6HYU - chains A and B; structure by X-ray diffraction, 3.22 A resolution.

Chain A:
Protein: ATP-dependent RNA helicase DHX8
Source organism: Homo sapiens
Notes: EC 3.6.4.13
Reference sequence: Q14562 (DHX8_HUMAN); residues 548-1220 here = UniProt positions 548-1220
Chain sequence (673 residues; row label = number of the first residue in the row):
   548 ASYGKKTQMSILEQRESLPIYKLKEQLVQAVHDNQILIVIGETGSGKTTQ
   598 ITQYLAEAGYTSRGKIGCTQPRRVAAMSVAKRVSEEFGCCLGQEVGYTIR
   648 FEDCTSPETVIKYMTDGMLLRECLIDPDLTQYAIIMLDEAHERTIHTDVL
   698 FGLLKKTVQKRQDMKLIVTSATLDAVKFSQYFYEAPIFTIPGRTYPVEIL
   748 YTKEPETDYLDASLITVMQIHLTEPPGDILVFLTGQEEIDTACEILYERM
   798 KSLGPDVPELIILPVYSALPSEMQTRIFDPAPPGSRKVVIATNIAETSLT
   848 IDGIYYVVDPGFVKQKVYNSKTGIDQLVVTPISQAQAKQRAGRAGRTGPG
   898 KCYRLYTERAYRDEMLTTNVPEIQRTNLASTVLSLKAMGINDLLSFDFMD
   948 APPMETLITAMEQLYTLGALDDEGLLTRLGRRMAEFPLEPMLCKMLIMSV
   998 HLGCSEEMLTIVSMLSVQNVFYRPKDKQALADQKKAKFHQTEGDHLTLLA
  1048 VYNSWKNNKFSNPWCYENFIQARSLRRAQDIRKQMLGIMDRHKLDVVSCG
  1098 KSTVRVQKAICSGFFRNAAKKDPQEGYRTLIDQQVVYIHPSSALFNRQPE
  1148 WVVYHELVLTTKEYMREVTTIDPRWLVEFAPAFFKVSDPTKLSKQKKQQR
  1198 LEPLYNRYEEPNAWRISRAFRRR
Disordered / not traced: 548-567, 1182-1220
Reported in the primary citation:
  - contacts within the chain: Phe648-Ile1078 (hydrophobic contact), Ala815-Arg1070, Asp685-Ser845, His1136-Pro1137 (pi stacking), His1136-Phe1142 (pi stacking)
  - binding site for the 6-nt RNA strand (chain B): Arg619, Arg620, Arg647, Phe648, Thr662, Gly664, Arg668, Gln783, Ser814, Thr839, Asn840, Lys861, Leu874, His1136, Ser1138, Glu1153
  - specificity-determining residues: Arg619, Asn840
  - conformationally variable residues (side-chain flip): Arg620, Arg647
  - mutagenesis - R620A: decreased binding to ATP
  - mutagenesis - R620A: decreased binding to RNA
  - mutagenesis - R620A: decreased catalytic activity on RNA

Chain B:
Molecule: 6-nt RNA strand
Sequence (6 nucleotides; numbered 1 to 6; the number before each row is that of its first residue):
     1 AAAAAA

How chain A and chain B interact:
Pairs across the interface (39; chain A residue first):
  Pro618(A) - A5(B)  sugar contact
  Arg619(A) - A4(B)  hydrogen bond to the sugar
  Arg619(A) - A5(B)  phosphate contact
  Arg620(A) - A5(B)  hydrogen bond to the phosphate
  Arg620(A) - A6(B)  salt bridge to the phosphate
  Ile646(A) - A6(B)  phosphate contact
  Arg647(A) - A6(B)  hydrogen bond to the phosphate
  Phe648(A) - A6(B)  base contact
  Thr662(A) - A5(B)  hydrogen bond to the phosphate
  Thr662(A) - A6(B)  hydrogen bond to the phosphate
  Gly664(A) - A5(B)  sugar contact
  Met665(A) - A6(B)  phosphate contact
  Arg668(A) - A6(B)  hydrogen bond to the phosphate
  Gly782(A) - A3(B)  phosphate contact
  Gln783(A) - A3(B)  hydrogen bond to the phosphate
  Glu784(A) - A1(B)  phosphate contact
  Ser814(A) - A4(B)  hydrogen bond to the phosphate
  Ser814(A) - A5(B)  hydrogen bond to the phosphate
  Thr839(A) - A3(B)  phosphate contact
  Thr839(A) - A4(B)  hydrogen bond to the phosphate
  Asn840(A) - A3(B)  hydrogen bond to the sugar
  Asn840(A) - A4(B)  sugar contact
  Ile841(A) - A4(B)  phosphate contact
  Lys861(A) - A2(B)  phosphate contact
  Lys861(A) - A3(B)  salt bridge to the phosphate
  Lys863(A) - A3(B)  base contact
  Leu874(A) - A2(B)  phosphate contact
  Leu874(A) - A3(B)  base contact
  Pro984(A) - A6(B)  sugar contact
  Leu1012(A) - A2(B)  base contact
  Ser1013(A) - A2(B)  base contact
  Ser1013(A) - A6(B)  base contact
  Gln1015(A) - A2(B)  sugar contact
  His1136(A) - A1(B)  stacking on the base
  Ser1138(A) - A1(B)  hydrogen bond to the base
  Glu1153(A) - A2(B)  hydrogen bond to the base
  Val1155(A) - A1(B)  phosphate contact
  Val1155(A) - A2(B)  phosphate contact
  Arg1163(A) - A1(B)  base contact
Also at the interface, not in a pair above, chain A (36 interface residues in all): Val621, His693, Thr781, Tyr813, Val1014, His1152, Glu1164

In short:
36 residues of chain A and 6 residues of chain B are in contact, with 13 hydrogen bonds, 2 salt bridges and 1
aromatic stacking contact. Among the polar pairs are Ser1138(A)-A1(B), Glu1153(A)-A2(B) and Arg619(A)-A4(B).
The paper reports a binding site for the 6-nt RNA strand (chain B) at Arg619(A), Arg620(A) and Arg647(A) among
others; R620A of chain A reduces binding to ATP.
Chain A is ATP-dependent RNA helicase DHX8 (Homo sapiens) and chain B is a 6-nt RNA strand; the structure,
Crystal structure of DHX8 helicase bound to single stranded poly-adenine RNA, was determined by X-ray
diffraction together with 6HYS and 6HYT from the same study.
